PDB entry 6MZF | X-ray diffraction, 4.40 A resolution (low resolution: residue-level contacts below are approximate; hydrogen-bond / salt-bridge calls are withheld) | chains E and L of the 14 polymer chains in the assembly

Chain E (and L):
Name: Protein Stu2p/Alp14p
Organism: Lachancea kluyveri NRRL Y-12651
Notes: chain L of this document is another copy of the same molecule, construct and numbering; everything in this record applies to it too
Amino-acid sequence (554 residues; row label = number of the first residue in the row):
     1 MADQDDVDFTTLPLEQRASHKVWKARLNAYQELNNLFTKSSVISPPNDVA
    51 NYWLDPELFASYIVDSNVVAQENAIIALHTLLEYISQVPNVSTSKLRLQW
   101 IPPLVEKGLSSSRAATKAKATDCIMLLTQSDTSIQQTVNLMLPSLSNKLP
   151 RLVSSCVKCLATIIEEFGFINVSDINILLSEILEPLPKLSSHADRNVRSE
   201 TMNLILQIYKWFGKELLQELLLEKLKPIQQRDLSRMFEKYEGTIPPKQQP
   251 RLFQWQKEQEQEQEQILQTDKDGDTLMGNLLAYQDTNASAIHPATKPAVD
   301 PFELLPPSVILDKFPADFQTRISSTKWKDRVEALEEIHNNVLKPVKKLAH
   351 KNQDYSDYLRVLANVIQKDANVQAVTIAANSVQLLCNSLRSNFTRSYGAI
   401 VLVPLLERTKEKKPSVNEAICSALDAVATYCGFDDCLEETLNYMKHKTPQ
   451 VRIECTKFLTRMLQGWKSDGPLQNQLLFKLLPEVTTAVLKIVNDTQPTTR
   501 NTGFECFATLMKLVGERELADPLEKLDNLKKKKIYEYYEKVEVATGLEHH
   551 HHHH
Disordered / not traced: 1-13, 44-45, 263-299, 544-554 (chain L: 1-13, 44-45, 266-299, 544-554)

Chain E / chain L interface:
Contacting residue pairs (10; chain E residue first):
  Phe-212(E) / Asp-300(L)
  Leu-216(E) / Phe-302(L)
  Glu-219(E) / Leu-305(L)
  Glu-219(E) / Lys-346(L)
  Leu-220(E) / Leu-305(L)
  Asp-300(E) / Ile-175(L)
  Phe-302(E) / Leu-216(L)
  Leu-304(E) / Asn-176(L)
  Leu-305(E) / Leu-220(L)
  Lys-346(E) / Glu-219(L)
Interface residues without a listed pair, chain E (10 interface residues in all): Asn-176
Interface residues without a listed pair, chain L (13 interface residues in all): Leu-179, Phe-212, Glu-223, Leu-304

Overview:
10 residues of chain E face 13 of chain L across their interface.
Both chains are Protein Stu2p/Alp14p (Lachancea kluyveri NRRL Y-12651). Entry 6MZF (Structural Basis of
Tubulin Recruitment and Assembly by Microtubule Polymerases with Tumor Overexpressed Gene (TOG) Domain ...)
was determined by X-ray diffraction, deposited together with 6MZE and 6MZG.
